Entry 8G7E (electron microscopy, 3.90 A resolution); this record covers chains K and I of the 8 polymer chains in the assembly.

[Chain K]
Protein: DNA-directed RNA polymerase subunit omega
From: Escherichia coli
UniProt: L4IY67 (L4IY67_ECOLX); residue numbers follow UniProt; this construct covers 2-80
Sequence (79 residues; numbered 2 to 80; the number before each row is that of its first residue):
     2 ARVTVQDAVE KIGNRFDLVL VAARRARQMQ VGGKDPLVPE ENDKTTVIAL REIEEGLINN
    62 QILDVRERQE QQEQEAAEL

[Chain I]
Protein: DNA-directed RNA polymerase subunit beta
From: Escherichia coli
UniProt: A7ZUK1 (RPOB_ECO24); residue numbers follow UniProt; this construct covers 1-1341
Sequence (1341 residues; each row starts with the number of its first residue):
     1 MVYSYTEKKR IRKDFGKRPQ VLDVPYLLSI QLDSFQKFIE QDPEGQYGLE AAFRSVFPIQ
    61 SYSGNSELQY VSYRLGEPVF DVQECQIRGV TYSAPLRVKL RLVIYEREAP EGTVKDIKEQ
   121 EVYMGEIPLM TDNGTFVING TERVIVSQLH RSPGVFFDSD KGKTHSSGKV LYNARIIPYR
   181 GSWLDFEFDP KDNLFVRIDR RRKLPATIIL RALNYTTEQI LDLFFEKVIF EIRDNKLQME
   241 LVPERLRGET ASFDIEANGK VYVEKGRRIT ARHIRQLEKD DVKLIEVPVE YIAGKVVAKD
   301 YIDESTGELI CAANMELSLD LLAKLSQSGH KRIETLFTND LDHGPYISET LRVDPTNDRL
   361 SALVEIYRMM RPGEPPTREA AESLFENLFF SEDRYDLSAV GRMKFNRSLL REEIEGSGIL
   421 SKDDIIDVMK KLIDIRNGKG EVDDIDHLGN RRIRSVGEMA ENQFRVGLVR VERAVKERLS
   481 LGDLDTLMPQ DMINAKPISA AVKEFFGSSQ LSQFMDQNNP LSEITHKRRI SALGPGGLTR
   541 ERAGFEVRDV HPTHYGRVCP IETPEGPNIG LINSLSVYAQ TNEYGFLETP YRKVTDGVVT
   601 DEIHYLSAIE EGNYVIAQAN SNLDEEGHFV EDLVTCRSKG ESSLFSRDQV DYMDVSTQQV
   661 VSVGASLIPF LEHDDANRAL MGANMQRQAV PTLRADKPLV GTGMERAVAV DSGVTAVAKR
   721 GGVVQYVDAS RIVIKVNEDE MYPGEAGIDI YNLTKYTRSN QNTCINQMPC VSLGEPVERG
   781 DVLADGPSTD LGELALGQNM RVAFMPWNGY NFEDSILVSE RVVQEDRFTT IHIQELACVS
   841 RDTKLGPEEI TADIPNVGEA ALSKLDESGI VYIGAEVTGG DILVGKVTPK GETQLTPEEK
   901 LLRAIFGEKA SDVKDSSLRV PNGVSGTVID VQVFTRDGVE KDKRALEIEE MQLKQAKKDL
   961 SEELQILEAG LFSRIRAVLV AGGVEAEKLD KLPRDRWLEL GLTDEEKQNQ LEQLAEQYDE
  1021 LKHEFEKKLE AKRRKITQGD DLAPGVLKIV KVYLAVKRRI QPGDKMAGRH GNKGVISKIN
  1081 PIEDMPYDEN GTPVDIVLNP LGVPSRMNIG QILETHLGMA AKGIGDKINA MLKQQQEVAK
  1141 LREFIQRAYD LGADVRQKVD LSTFSDEEVM RLAENLRKGM PIATPVFDGA KEAEIKELLK
  1201 LGDLPTSGQI RLYDGRTGEQ FERPVTVGYM YMLKLNHLVD DKMHARSTGS YSLVTQQPLG
  1261 GKAQFGGQRF GEMEVWALEA YGAAYTLQEM LTVKSDDVNG RTKMYKNIVD GNHQMEPGMP
  1321 ESFNVLLKEI RSLGINIELE D
Unresolved in the structure: 1, 891-914
Swiss-Prot annotation at these positions:
  - modified residue (N6-acetyllysine): K1022, K1200

[How chain K and chain I interact]
Residue-residue contacts (8):
  F17(K) - G1282(I)
  L21(K) - Y1285(I)
  R28(K) - H1313(I)
  R28(K) - Q1314(I)
  Q31(K) - G1311(I)
  Q31(K) - N1312(I)
  Q31(K) - H1313(I)  hydrogen bond (side chain-backbone)
  V32(K) - N1312(I)

[Summary]
The interface between chain K and chain I involves 5 residues on one side and 6 on the other; the contacts
include 1 hydrogen bond. The hydrogen-bonded pair is Q31(K)-H1313(I).
Chain K is DNA-directed RNA polymerase subunit omega and chain I is DNA-directed RNA polymerase subunit beta,
both from Escherichia coli; the structure, Cryo-EM structure of 3DVA component 0 of Escherichia coli que-PEC
(paused elongation complex) RNA Polymerase plus ..., was determined by electron microscopy together with 8F3C,
8G00, 8G1S, 8G2W, 8G4W and 8G8Z from the same study.
